Entry 5BPO (X-ray diffraction, 1.90 A resolution); this record covers chains A and C of the 4 polymer chains in the assembly.

# Chain A (and C)
Protein: Insulin
Notes: chain C of this document is another copy of the same molecule, construct and numbering; everything in this record applies to it too
UniProtKB: P01308 (INS_HUMAN); residues 1-21 here correspond to UniProt positions 90-110 (UniProt number = residue number + 89)
Chain sequence (21 residues; numbered 1 to 21; the number before each row is that of its first residue):
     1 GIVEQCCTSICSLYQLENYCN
Cystine bridges: C6-C11

# Interface between chain A and chain C
Contacting residue pairs (5):
  I10(A) - S12(C)
  C11(A) - S12(C)
  S12(A) - I10(C)
  S12(A) - C11(C)
  L13(A) - L16(C)  hydrophobic
Other interface residues (no listed pair), chain A (5 interface residues in all): L16
Other interface residues (no listed pair), chain C (5 interface residues in all): L13

# Overview
Chain A and chain C each contribute 5 residues to their interface.
Chain A and chain C are both Insulin; the structure, Human insulin with intra-chain chemical crosslink between
modified B27 and B29, was determined by X-ray diffraction, deposited together with 5BOQ and 5BQQ.
